7VAR - chains K and L of the 12 polymer chains in the assembly; structure by electron microscopy, 2.90 A resolution.

== Chain K ==
Protein: V-type ATP synthase subunit G
Source organism: Thermus thermophilus HB8
Reference sequence: Q5SIT5 (Q5SIT5_THET8); residue numbers follow UniProt; this construct covers 1-120
Chain sequence (120 residues; numbered 1 to 120; the number before each row is that of its first residue):
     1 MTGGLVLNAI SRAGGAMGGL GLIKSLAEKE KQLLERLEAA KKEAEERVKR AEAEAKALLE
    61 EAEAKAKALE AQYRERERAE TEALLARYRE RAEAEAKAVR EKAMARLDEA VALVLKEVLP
Not modelled in the structure: 1-80

== Chain L ==
Protein: V-type ATP synthase subunit E
Source organism: Thermus thermophilus HB8
Reference sequence: P74901 (VATE_THET8); numbering as in UniProt (aligned over 1-188)
Chain sequence (188 residues; row label = number of the first residue in the row):
     1 MSKLEAILSQ EVEAEIQALL QEAEAKAEAV KREAEEKAKA LLQARERALE AQYRAALRRA
    61 ESAGELLVAT ARTQARGEVL EEVRRRVREA LEALPQKPEW PEVVRKLALE ALEALPGAKA
   121 LVANPEDLPH LEALARERGV ELQAEPALRL GVRAVGAEGK TQVENSLLAR LDRAWDALSS
   181 KVAQALWG
Not modelled in the structure: 1-60

== Chain K / chain L interface ==
Contacting residue pairs - 32 pairs, chain K then chain L:
  Y88(K) - G64(L)
  Y88(K) - V68(L)
  R89(K) - L67(L)
  A92(K) - V68(L)  hydrophobic
  E95(K) - V68(L)
  E95(K) - R72(L)
  A96(K) - A75(L)
  V99(K) - A75(L)  hydrophobic
  V99(K) - W187(L)
  K102(K) - L186(L)
  A103(K) - L186(L)
  A103(K) - W187(L)
  R106(K) - A185(L)  hydrogen bond (side chain-backbone)
  R106(K) - L186(L)  hydrogen bond (side chain-backbone)
  L107(K) - V83(L)  hydrophobic
  L107(K) - R86(L)
  A110(K) - L186(L)  hydrophobic
  V111(K) - V83(L)  hydrophobic
  V111(K) - R86(L)
  V111(K) - V87(L)  hydrophobic
  V114(K) - V87(L)  hydrophobic
  V114(K) - L178(L)  hydrophobic
  L115(K) - A90(L)  hydrophobic
  L115(K) - L91(L)  hydrophobic
  E117(K) - L178(L)
  V118(K) - R170(L)  hydrogen bond (backbone-side chain)
  V118(K) - L171(L)  hydrophobic
  L119(K) - L91(L)  hydrophobic
  L119(K) - L94(L)  hydrophobic
  P120(K) - K106(L)  hydrogen bond (backbone-side chain)
  P120(K) - L107(L)  hydrophobic
  P120(K) - R170(L)
Other interface residues (no listed pair), chain K (22 interface residues in all): L85, R91, R100, L113
Other interface residues (no listed pair), chain L (29 interface residues in all): E61, A63, E65, A69, A71, R76, V79, L167, K181, V182

== Overview ==
The interface between chain K and chain L involves 22 residues on one side and 29 on the other; the contacts
include 4 hydrogen bonds. Polar contacts include R106(K)-A185(L), R106(K)-L186(L) and V118(K)-R170(L).
Here chain K is V-type ATP synthase subunit G and chain L is V-type ATP synthase subunit E, both from Thermus
thermophilus HB8. Entry 7VAR (V1EG domain of V/A-ATPase from Thermus thermophilus at low ATP concentration,
state1-1) was determined by electron microscopy (same publication as 7VAI, 7VAJ, 7VAK, 7VAL, 7VAM, 7VAN and 11
further entries).
